PDB entry 4XNH | X-ray diffraction, 2.10 A resolution | chains A and C of the 4 polymer chains in the assembly

Chain A:
Molecule: N-terminal acetyltransferase A complex subunit NAT1
Source organism: Saccharomyces cerevisiae
Reference sequence: P12945 (NAT1_YEAST); residues 1-854 here = UniProt positions 1-854
Chain sequence (854 residues; row label = number of the first residue in the row):
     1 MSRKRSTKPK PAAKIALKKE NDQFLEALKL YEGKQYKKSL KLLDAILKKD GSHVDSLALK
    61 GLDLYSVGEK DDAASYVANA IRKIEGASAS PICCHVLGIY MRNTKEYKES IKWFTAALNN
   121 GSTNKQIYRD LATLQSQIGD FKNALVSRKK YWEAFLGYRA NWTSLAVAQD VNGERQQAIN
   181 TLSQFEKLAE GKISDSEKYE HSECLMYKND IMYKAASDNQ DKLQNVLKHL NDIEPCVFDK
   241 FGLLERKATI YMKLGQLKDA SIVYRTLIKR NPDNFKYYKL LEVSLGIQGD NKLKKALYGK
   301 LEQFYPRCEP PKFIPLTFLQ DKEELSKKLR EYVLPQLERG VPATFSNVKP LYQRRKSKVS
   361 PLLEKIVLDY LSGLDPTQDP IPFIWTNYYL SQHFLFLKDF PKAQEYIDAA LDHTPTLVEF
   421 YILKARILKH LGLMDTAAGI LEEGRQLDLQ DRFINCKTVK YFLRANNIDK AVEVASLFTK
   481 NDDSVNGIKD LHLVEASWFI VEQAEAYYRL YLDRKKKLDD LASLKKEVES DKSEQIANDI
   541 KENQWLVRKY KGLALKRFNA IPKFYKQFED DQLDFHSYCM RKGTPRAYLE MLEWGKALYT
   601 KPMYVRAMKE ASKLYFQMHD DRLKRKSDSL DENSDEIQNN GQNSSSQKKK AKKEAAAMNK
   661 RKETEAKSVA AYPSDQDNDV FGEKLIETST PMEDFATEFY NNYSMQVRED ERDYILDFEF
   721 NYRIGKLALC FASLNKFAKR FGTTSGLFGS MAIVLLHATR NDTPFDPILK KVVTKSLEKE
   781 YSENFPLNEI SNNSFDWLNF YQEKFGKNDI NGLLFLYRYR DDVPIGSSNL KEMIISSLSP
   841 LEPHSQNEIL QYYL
Not modelled in the structure: 1-22, 85-88, 527-533, 625-659
Small-molecule neighbours: inositol hexakisphosphate (IHP): S346, K349, I422, R426, K429, H430, F453, K457, K460, Y461, R464
Curated features (UniProtKB/Swiss-Prot):
  - modified residue: S2 (N-acetylserine), S674 (Phosphoserine)

Chain C:
Molecule: N-terminal acetyltransferase A complex subunit NAT5
Source organism: Saccharomyces cerevisiae
Notes: EC 2.3.1.-
Reference sequence: Q08689 (NAT5_YEAST); residue numbers follow UniProt; this construct covers 1-176
Chain sequence (176 residues; numbered 1 to 176; the number before each row is that of its first residue):
     1 MGRDICTLDN VYANNLGMLT KLAHVTVPNL YQDAFFSALF AEDSLVAKNK KPSSKKDVHF
    61 TQMAYYSEIP VGGLVAKLVP KKQNELSLKG IQIEFLGVLP NYRHKSIGSK LLKFAEDKCS
   121 ECHQHNVFVY LPAVDDLTKQ WFIAHGFEQV GETVNNFIKG VNGDEQDAIL LKKHIS
Not modelled in the structure: 1-2, 43-55, 82-83
Small-molecule neighbours: acetyl coenzyme A (ACO): T26, V27, L30, Y31, I93, E94, F95, L96, G97, V98, Y102, R103, H104, K105, S106, I107, G108, S109, V129, Y130, L131, D135, T138, W141, A144

How chain A and chain C interact:
Pairs across the interface - 24 pairs, chain A then chain C:
  P376(A) with N101(C)
  T377(A) with N101(C); K105(C), hydrogen bond (backbone-side chain)
  P380(A) with Y102(C), hydrophobic
  I381(A) with Y66(C), hydrophobic
  I384(A) with Y102(C)
  H413(A) with N101(C); Y102(C)
  T414(A) with I69(C); Y102(C), hydrogen bond
  P415(A) with L99(C)
  T416(A) with M18(C); L22(C); I69(C); P70(C), hydrogen bond (side chain-backbone)
  Y421(A) with K21(C)
  Q446(A) with G17(C)
  L447(A) with N15(C); G17(C); M18(C); K21(C)
  D448(A) with N14(C)
  L449(A) with N14(C), hydrogen bond (backbone-backbone)
  Q450(A) with N14(C)
Other interface residues (no listed pair), chain A (17 interface residues in all): L417, E443
Other interface residues (no listed pair), chain C (15 interface residues in all): A13, V25

Overview:
17 residues of chain A face 15 of chain C across their interface; the contacts include 4 hydrogen bonds. Polar
contacts include T377(A)-K105(C), T414(A)-Y102(C) and T416(A)-P70(C). Ligands of chain A: inositol
hexakisphosphate. Chain C binds acetyl coenzyme A.
Here chain A is N-terminal acetyltransferase A complex subunit NAT1 and chain C is N-terminal
acetyltransferase A complex subunit NAT5, both from Saccharomyces cerevisiae. Entry 4XNH (Crystal structure of
yeast N-terminal acetyltransferase NatE (IP6) in complex with a bisubstrate) was determined by X-ray
diffraction.
